PDB entry 1NAM | X-ray diffraction, 2.70 A resolution | chains H and P of the 5 polymer chains in the assembly

[Chain H]
Molecule: H-2 class I histocompatibility antigen, K-B alpha chain precursor
Source organism: Mus musculus
Notes: fragment: Extracellular Domains (alpha1, alpha2, alpha3)
Reference sequence: P01901 (HA1B_MOUSE); residues 1-275 here correspond to UniProt positions 22-296 (UniProt number = residue number + 21)
Amino-acid sequence (275 residues; each row starts with the number of its first residue):
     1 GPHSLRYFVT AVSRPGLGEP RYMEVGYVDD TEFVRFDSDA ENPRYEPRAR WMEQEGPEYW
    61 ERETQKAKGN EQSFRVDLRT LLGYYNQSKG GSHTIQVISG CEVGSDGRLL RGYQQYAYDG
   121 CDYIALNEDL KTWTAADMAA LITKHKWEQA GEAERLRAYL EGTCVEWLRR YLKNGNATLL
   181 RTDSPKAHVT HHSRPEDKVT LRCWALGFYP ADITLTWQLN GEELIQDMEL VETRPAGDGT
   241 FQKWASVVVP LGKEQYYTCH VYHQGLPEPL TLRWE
Curated features (UniProtKB/Swiss-Prot):
  - region: Glu275 (Connecting peptide)
  - glycosylation (N-linked (GlcNAc...) asparagine): Asn86, Asn176
Disulfide bonds: Cys203-Cys259

[Chain P]
Molecule: Nucleocapsid
Notes: fragment: Vesicular Stomatitis Virus Nucleoprotein fragment, residues (52-59)
Reference sequence: P11212 (NCAP_VSVIG); residues 1-8 here correspond to UniProt positions 52-59 (UniProt number = residue number + 51)
Amino-acid sequence (8 residues; each row starts with the number of its first residue):
     1 RGYVYQGL

[Interface between chain H and chain P]
Contacting residue pairs (45; chain H residue first):
  Tyr7(H) with Arg1(P); Gly2(P), hydrogen bond (side chain-backbone)
  Val9(H) with Tyr5(P)
  Tyr59(H) with Arg1(P)
  Arg62(H) with Arg1(P)
  Glu63(H) with Arg1(P), salt bridge; Gly2(P), hydrogen bond (side chain-backbone)
  Lys66(H) with Arg1(P); Gly2(P), hydrogen bond (side chain-backbone); Val4(P)
  Asn70(H) with Tyr3(P), hydrogen bond (side chain-backbone); Val4(P); Tyr5(P), hydrogen bond (side chain-backbone)
  Ser73(H) with Tyr5(P)
  Phe74(H) with Tyr5(P), hydrophobic
  Asp77(H) with Gln6(P); Gly7(P); Leu8(P), hydrogen bond (side chain-backbone)
  Thr80(H) with Leu8(P)
  Tyr84(H) with Leu8(P), hydrogen bond (side chain-backbone)
  Val97(H) with Tyr5(P), hydrophobic
  Ser99(H) with Tyr5(P), hydrogen bond
  Gln114(H) with Tyr3(P); Tyr5(P)
  Tyr116(H) with Tyr5(P); Gln6(P); Leu8(P), hydrophobic
  Thr143(H) with Leu8(P), hydrogen bond (side chain-backbone)
  Lys146(H) with Gly7(P); Leu8(P), hydrogen bond (side chain-backbone)
  Trp147(H) with Gln6(P); Gly7(P), hydrogen bond (side chain-backbone); Leu8(P), hydrophobic
  Glu152(H) with Tyr3(P), hydrogen bond; Gln6(P), hydrogen bond
  Arg155(H) with Tyr3(P), hydrogen bond; Val4(P), hydrogen bond (side chain-backbone); Gln6(P)
  Leu156(H) with Tyr3(P)
  Tyr159(H) with Arg1(P), hydrogen bond (side chain-backbone); Gly2(P), hydrogen bond (side chain-backbone); Tyr3(P), hydrophobic
  Thr163(H) with Arg1(P)
  Trp167(H) with Arg1(P)
  Tyr171(H) with Arg1(P), hydrogen bond (side chain-backbone)
Interface residues without a listed pair, chain H (30 interface residues in all): Tyr22, Leu81, Ile95, Tyr123

[Overview]
30 residues of chain H face 8 of chain P across their interface; the contacts include 18 hydrogen bonds and 1
salt bridge. Polar contacts include Glu63(H)-Arg1(P), Tyr7(H)-Gly2(P) and Glu63(H)-Gly2(P).
Here chain H is H-2 class I histocompatibility antigen, K-B alpha chain precursor (Mus musculus) and chain P
is Nucleocapsid. Entry 1NAM (Murine alloreactive scfv TCR-peptide-MHC class I molecule complex) was determined
by X-ray diffraction, deposited together with 1NAN.
